8DBV - chains B and W of the 22 polymer chains in the assembly; structure by electron microscopy, 3.70 A resolution.

[Chain B]
Protein: ATP synthase subunit alpha
Source organism: Escherichia coli
Notes: EC 7.1.2.2
UniProtKB: A0A7U9G3U3 (A0A7U9G3U3_ECOLX); residue numbers follow UniProt; this construct covers 1-513
Sequence (513 residues; numbered 1 to 513; the number before each row is that of its first residue):
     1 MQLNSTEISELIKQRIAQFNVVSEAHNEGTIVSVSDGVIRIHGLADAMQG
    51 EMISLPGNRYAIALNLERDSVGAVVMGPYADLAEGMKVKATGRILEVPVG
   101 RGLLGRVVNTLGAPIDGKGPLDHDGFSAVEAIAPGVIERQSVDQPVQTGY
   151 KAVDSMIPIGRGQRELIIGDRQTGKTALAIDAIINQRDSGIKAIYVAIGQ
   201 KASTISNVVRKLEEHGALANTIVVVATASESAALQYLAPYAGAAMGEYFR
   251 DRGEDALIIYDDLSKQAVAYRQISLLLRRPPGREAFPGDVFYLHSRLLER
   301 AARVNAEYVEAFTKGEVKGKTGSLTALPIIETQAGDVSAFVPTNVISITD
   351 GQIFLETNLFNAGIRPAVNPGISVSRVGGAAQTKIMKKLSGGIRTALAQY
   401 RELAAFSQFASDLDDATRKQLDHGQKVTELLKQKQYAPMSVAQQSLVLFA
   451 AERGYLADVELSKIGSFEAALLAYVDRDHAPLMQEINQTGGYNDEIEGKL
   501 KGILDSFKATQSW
Not modelled in the structure: 1-6, 512-513
Sequence notes: conflict A47 (Cys in A0A7U9G3U3), A90 (Cys in A0A7U9G3U3), A193 (Cys in A0A7U9G3U3), A243 (Cys in A0A7U9G3U3)
Ligand contacts: ATP: D170, R171, Q172, T173, G174, K175, T176, A177, F360, R365, P366, Q433, K434, Q435

[Chain W]
Protein: ATP synthase subunit delta
Source organism: Escherichia coli
UniProtKB: V0ZA15 (V0ZA15_ECOLX); residues 0-176 here correspond to UniProt positions 1-177 (UniProt number = residue number + 1)
Sequence (177 residues; row label = number of the first residue in the row; numbering starts at 0):
     0 MSEFITVARPYAKAAFDFAVEHQSVERWQDMLAFAAEVTKNEQMAELLSG
    50 ALAPETLAESFIAVAGEQLDENGQNLIRVMAENGRLNALPDVLEQFIHLR
   100 AVSEATAEVDVISAAALSEQQLAKISAAMEKRLSRKVKLNAKIDKSVMAG
   150 VIIRAGDMVIDGSVRGRLERLADVLQS
Not modelled in the structure: 0-1, 175-176
Sequence notes: conflict A64 (Cys65 in V0ZA15), A140 (Cys141 in V0ZA15)

[Chain B / chain W interface]
Pairs across the interface (29):
  I12(B) with L174(W), hydrophobic
  R15(B) with V173(W); L174(W)
  I16(B) with L170(W), hydrophobic; L174(W), hydrophobic
  Q18(B) with V173(W)
  F19(B) with R166(W); R169(W); L170(W)
  N20(B) with R169(W), hydrogen bond (backbone-side chain)
  V21(B) with R166(W), hydrogen bond (backbone-side chain)
  S23(B) with I159(W); D160(W), hydrogen bond (side chain-backbone); G161(W), hydrogen bond (side chain-backbone)
  E24(B) with V158(W); I159(W)
  A25(B) with V158(W); I159(W), hydrophobic
  H26(B) with M157(W); V158(W), hydrogen bond (backbone-backbone)
  N27(B) with D156(W)
  E28(B) with R153(W), salt bridge; D156(W), hydrogen bond (backbone-backbone); V158(W)
  G43(B) with D156(W)
  L44(B) with D156(W), hydrogen bond (backbone-side chain)
  A45(B) with D156(W)
  N58(B) with D172(W)
  R68(B) with R8(W)
Other interface residues (no listed pair), chain B (20 interface residues in all): V22, D69
Other interface residues (no listed pair), chain W (16 interface residues in all): I4, R131

[Overview]
The interface between chain B and chain W involves 20 residues on one side and 16 on the other, with 7
hydrogen bonds and 1 salt bridge. Among the polar pairs are E28(B)-R153(W), N20(B)-R169(W) and V21(B)-R166(W).
Ligands of chain B: ATP.
Here chain B is ATP synthase subunit alpha and chain W is ATP synthase subunit delta, both from Escherichia
coli. Entry 8DBV (E. coli ATP synthase imaged in 10mM MgATP State3 "down) was determined by electron
microscopy, deposited together with 8DBP, 8DBQ, 8DBR, 8DBS, 8DBT, 8DBU and 8DBW.
